2YCJ - chain A; structure by X-ray diffraction, 1.96 A resolution.

Chain A:
Molecule: 5-methyltetrahydrofolate corrinoid/iron sulfur protein methyltransferase
Organism: Carboxydothermus hydrogenoformans
UniProtKB: Q3ACR9 (Q3ACR9_CARHZ); residues 1-263 here = UniProt positions 1-263
Amino-acid sequence (271 residues; each row starts with the number of its first residue; numbers below 1 keep their minus sign (Gly-7 is residue -7)):
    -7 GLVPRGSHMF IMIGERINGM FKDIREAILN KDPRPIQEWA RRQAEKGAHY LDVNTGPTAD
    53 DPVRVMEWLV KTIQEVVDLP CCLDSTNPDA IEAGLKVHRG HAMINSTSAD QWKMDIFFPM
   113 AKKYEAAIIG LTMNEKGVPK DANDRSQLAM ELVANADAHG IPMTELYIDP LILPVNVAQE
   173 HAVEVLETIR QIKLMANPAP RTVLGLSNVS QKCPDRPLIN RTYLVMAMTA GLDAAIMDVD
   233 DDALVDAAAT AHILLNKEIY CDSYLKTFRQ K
Differences from the reference sequence: expression tag (-7 to 0)
Small-molecule neighbours: 5-methyl-5,6,7,8-tetrahydrofolic acid (C2F): Glu7, Asn10, Met12, Phe13, Lys14, Asp44, Asp76, Asn97, Ile121, Leu123, Asp161, Gly197, Ser199, Asn200, Gln203, Lys204, Arg208, Ile228

In short:
Ligands of chain A: 5-methyl-5,6,7,8-tetrahydrofolic acid.
Chain A is 5-methyltetrahydrofolate corrinoid/iron sulfur protein methyltransferase (Carboxydothermus
hydrogenoformans); the structure, methyltransferase bound with methyltetrahydrofolate, was determined by X-ray
diffraction (same publication as 2YCI, 2YCK and 2YCL).
